Entry 2R7Z (X-ray diffraction, 3.80 A resolution); this record covers chains B and C of the 15 polymer chains in the assembly.

== Chain B ==
Molecule: DNA-directed RNA polymerase II subunit RPB2
Organism: Saccharomyces cerevisiae
Notes: EC 2.7.7.6
UniProtKB: P08518 (RPB2_YEAST); residue numbers follow UniProt; this construct covers 1-1224
Chain sequence (1224 residues; row label = number of the first residue in the row):
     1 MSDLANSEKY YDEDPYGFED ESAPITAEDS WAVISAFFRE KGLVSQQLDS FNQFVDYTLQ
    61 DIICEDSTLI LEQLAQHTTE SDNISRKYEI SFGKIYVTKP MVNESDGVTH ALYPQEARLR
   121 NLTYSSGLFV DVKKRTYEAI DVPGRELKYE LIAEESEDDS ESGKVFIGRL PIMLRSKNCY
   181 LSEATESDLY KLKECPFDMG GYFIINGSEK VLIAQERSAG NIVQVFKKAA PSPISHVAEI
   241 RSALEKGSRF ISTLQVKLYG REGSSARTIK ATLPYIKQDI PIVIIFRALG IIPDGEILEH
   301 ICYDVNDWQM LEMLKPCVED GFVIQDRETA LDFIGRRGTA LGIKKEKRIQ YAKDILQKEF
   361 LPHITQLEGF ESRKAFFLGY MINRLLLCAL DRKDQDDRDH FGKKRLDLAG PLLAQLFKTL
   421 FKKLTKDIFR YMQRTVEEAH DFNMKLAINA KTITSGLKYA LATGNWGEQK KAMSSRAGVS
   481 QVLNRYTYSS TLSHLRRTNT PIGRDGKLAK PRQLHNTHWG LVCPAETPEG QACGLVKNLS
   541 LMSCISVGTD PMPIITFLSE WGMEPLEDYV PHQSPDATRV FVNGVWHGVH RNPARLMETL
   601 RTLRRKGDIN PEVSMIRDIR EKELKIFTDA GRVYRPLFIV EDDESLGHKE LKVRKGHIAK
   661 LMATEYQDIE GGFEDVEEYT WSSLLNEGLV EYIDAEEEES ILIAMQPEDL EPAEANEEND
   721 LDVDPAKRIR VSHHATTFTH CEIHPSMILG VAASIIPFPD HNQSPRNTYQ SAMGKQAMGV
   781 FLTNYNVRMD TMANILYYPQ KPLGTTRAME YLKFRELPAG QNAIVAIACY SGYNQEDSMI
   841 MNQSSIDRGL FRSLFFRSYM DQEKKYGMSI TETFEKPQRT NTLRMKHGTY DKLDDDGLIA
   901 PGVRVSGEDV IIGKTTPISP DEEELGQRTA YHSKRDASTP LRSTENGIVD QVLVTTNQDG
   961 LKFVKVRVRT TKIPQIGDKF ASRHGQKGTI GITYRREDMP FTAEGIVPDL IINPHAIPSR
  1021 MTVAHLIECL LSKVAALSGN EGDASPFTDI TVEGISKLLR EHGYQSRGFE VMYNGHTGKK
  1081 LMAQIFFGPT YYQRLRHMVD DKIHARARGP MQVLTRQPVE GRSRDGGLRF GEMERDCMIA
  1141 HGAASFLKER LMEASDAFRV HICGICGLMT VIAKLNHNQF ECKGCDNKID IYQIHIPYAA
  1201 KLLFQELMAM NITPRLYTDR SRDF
Disordered / not traced: 1-19, 71-89, 135-163, 336-344, 438-445, 503-506, 669-677, 716-721, 920-932
Metal / ion sites: Zn2+: Cys1163, Cys1166, Cys1182, Cys1185

== Chain C ==
Molecule: DNA-directed RNA polymerase II subunit RPB3
Organism: Saccharomyces cerevisiae
Notes: EC 2.7.7.6
UniProtKB: P16370 (RPB3_YEAST); residues 1-318 here = UniProt positions 1-318
Chain sequence (318 residues; row label = number of the first residue in the row):
     1 MSEEGPQVKI REASKDNVDF ILSNVDLAMA NSLRRVMIAE IPTLAIDSVE VETNTTVLAD
    61 EFIAHRLGLI PLQSMDIEQL EYSRDCFCED HCDKCSVVLT LQAFGESEST TNVYSKDLVI
   121 VSNLMGRNIG HPIIQDKEGN GVLICKLRKG QELKLTCVAK KGIAKEHAKW GPAAAIEFEY
   181 DPWNKLKHTD YWYEQDSAKE WPQSKNCEYE DPPNEGDPFD YKAQADTFYM NVESVGSIPV
   241 DQVVVRGIDT LQKKVASILL ALTQMDQDKV NFASGDNNTA SNMLGSNEDV MMTGAEQDPY
   301 SNASQMGNTG SGGYDNAW
Disordered / not traced: 1-2, 269-318
UniProt features mapped onto this chain:
  - binding site (Zn(2+)): Cys86, Cys88, Cys92, Cys95
  - modified residue: Ser2 (N-acetylserine)
Metal / ion sites: Zn2+: Cys86, Cys88, Cys92, Cys95

== How chain B and chain C interact ==
Pairs across the interface (76):
  Asn786(B) - Val57(C)
  Tyr797(B) - Glu61(C)
  Tyr797(B) - Phe62(C)
  Tyr798(B) - Phe62(C)  hydrophobic
  Tyr798(B) - Arg66(C)  hydrogen bond
  Asp847(B) - His65(C)
  Asp847(B) - His167(C)  salt bridge
  Asp847(B) - Ala168(C)
  Arg848(B) - His65(C)
  Arg848(B) - Ala168(C)
  Gly849(B) - His65(C)
  Arg852(B) - His65(C)
  Arg969(B) - Ala59(C)
  Arg969(B) - Asp60(C)  salt bridge
  Arg969(B) - Glu61(C)  salt bridge
  Thr970(B) - Glu61(C)
  Thr971(B) - Glu61(C)  hydrogen bond
  Arg995(B) - Lys165(C)
  Arg996(B) - Arg34(C)  hydrogen bond (backbone-side chain)
  Arg996(B) - Ile38(C)
  Arg996(B) - Ala173(C)
  Arg996(B) - Ala174(C)
  Arg996(B) - Ala175(C)
  Glu997(B) - Arg34(C)
  Glu997(B) - Arg35(C)  hydrogen bond (backbone-side chain)
  Glu997(B) - Ile38(C)
  Glu997(B) - Ala39(C)
  Asp998(B) - Arg35(C)  salt bridge
  Phe1001(B) - Arg34(C)
  Phe1001(B) - Phe178(C)  hydrophobic
  Ala1003(B) - Glu177(C)
  Ala1003(B) - Phe178(C)  hydrogen bond (backbone-backbone)
  Ala1003(B) - Glu179(C)
  Glu1004(B) - Glu177(C)
  Gly1005(B) - Ile176(C)
  Arg1060(B) - Lys199(C)  hydrogen bond (side chain-backbone)
  Arg1060(B) - Pro202(C)
  Gly1063(B) - Pro202(C)
  Gln1065(B) - Glu200(C)
  Gln1065(B) - Trp201(C)
  Arg1067(B) - Trp192(C)
  Arg1067(B) - Glu194(C)  salt bridge
  Phe1069(B) - Trp192(C)
  Phe1069(B) - Trp201(C)
  Glu1070(B) - Trp201(C)
  Tyr1073(B) - Phe178(C)
  Tyr1073(B) - Glu179(C)
  Tyr1073(B) - Tyr180(C)  hydrophobic
  Gly1075(B) - Asn31(C)
  Gly1075(B) - Arg34(C)
  Gly1075(B) - Arg35(C)
  His1076(B) - Asn31(C)  hydrogen bond (backbone-side chain)
  Thr1077(B) - Leu27(C)
  Thr1077(B) - Asn31(C)  hydrogen bond (backbone-side chain)
  Gly1078(B) - Leu27(C)
  Gly1078(B) - Asn31(C)
  Gly1078(B) - Phe178(C)
  Gly1078(B) - Tyr180(C)
  Lys1079(B) - Leu27(C)
  Lys1079(B) - Tyr180(C)
  Lys1080(B) - Tyr180(C)  hydrogen bond (backbone-side chain)
  Lys1080(B) - Asp181(C)  salt bridge
  Lys1080(B) - Asn184(C)
  Lys1080(B) - His188(C)
  Lys1080(B) - Thr189(C)
  Leu1081(B) - His188(C)
  Leu1081(B) - Thr189(C)
  Met1082(B) - Lys187(C)
  Met1082(B) - His188(C)
  Met1082(B) - Thr189(C)
  Met1082(B) - Asp190(C)  hydrogen bond (backbone-backbone)
  Gln1084(B) - Thr189(C)
  Gln1084(B) - Asp190(C)
  Gln1084(B) - Tyr191(C)
  Gln1084(B) - Trp192(C)
  Gln1084(B) - Trp201(C)
Also at the interface, not in a pair above, chain B (39 interface residues in all): Tyr785, Ser844, Met999, Tyr1064, Val1071
Also at the interface, not in a pair above, chain C (39 interface residues in all): Leu69, Ala164

== Overview ==
The chain B/chain C interface involves 39 residues from each chain, with 10 hydrogen bonds and 6 salt bridges.
Polar contacts include Asp847(B)-His167(C), Arg969(B)-Asp60(C) and Arg969(B)-Glu61(C). Cys1163(B), Cys1166(B),
Cys1182(B) and Cys1185(B) coordinate Zn2+. From UniProt: 4 Zn2+-binding residues on chain C.
Chain B is DNA-directed RNA polymerase II subunit RPB2 and chain C is DNA-directed RNA polymerase II subunit
RPB3, both from Saccharomyces cerevisiae; the structure, Cisplatin lesion containing RNA polymerase II
elongation complex, was determined by X-ray diffraction.
